4P6S - chains A and B; structure by X-ray diffraction, 2.20 A resolution.

# Chain A (and B)
Name: Tyrosinase
From: Bacillus megaterium
Notes: EC 1.14.18.1; chain B of this document is another copy of the same molecule, construct and numbering; everything in this record applies to it too
UniProtKB: B2ZB02 (B2ZB02_BACME); numbering as in UniProt (aligned over 4-290)
Sequence (287 residues; row label = number of the first residue in the row):
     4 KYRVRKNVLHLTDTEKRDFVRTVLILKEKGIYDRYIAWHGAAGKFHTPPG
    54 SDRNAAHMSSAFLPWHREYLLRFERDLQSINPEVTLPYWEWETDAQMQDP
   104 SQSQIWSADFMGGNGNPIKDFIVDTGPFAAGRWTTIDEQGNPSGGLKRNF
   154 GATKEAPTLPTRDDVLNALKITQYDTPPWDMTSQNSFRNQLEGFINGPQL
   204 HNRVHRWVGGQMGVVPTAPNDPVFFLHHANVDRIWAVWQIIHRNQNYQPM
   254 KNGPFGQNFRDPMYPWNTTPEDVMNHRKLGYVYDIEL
Not modelled in the structure: 4 (chain B: fully traced)
Bound ions: Zn2+ site 1: His42, His60; Zn2+ site 2 near Asp55 (its only coordinating residue here); Zn2+ site 3: His204, His208, His231
Ligand contacts:
  - 3,4-dihydroxyphenylalanine (DAH), molecule 1: Asn10, Leu12, His13, Glu93, Thr96
  - 3,4-dihydroxyphenylalanine (DAH), molecule 2: His42, His60, Phe197, Pro201, His204, Asn205, His208, Arg209, Met215, Gly216, Val217, Val218, Ala221, Phe227
What the authors report for this chain:
  - binding site for 3,4-dihydroxyphenylalanine: His208
  - catalytic residues: Glu195, Asn205
  - mutagenesis - R209H: decreased catalytic activity (diphenolase activity) (citing earlier work)
  - mutagenesis - R209H: increased catalytic activity (monophenolase activity) (citing earlier work)
  - mutagenesis - E195L, E195R: abolished expression

# Interface between chain A and chain B
Pairs across the interface (50; chain A residue first):
  Lys32(A) - Phe258(B)
  Gly33(A) - Phe258(B)
  Ile34(A) - Phe258(B)  hydrophobic
  Asp36(A) - Phe48(B)
  Asp36(A) - Pro52(B)
  Arg37(A) - Phe48(B)
  Arg37(A) - Pro265(B)
  Arg37(A) - Tyr267(B)
  Arg37(A) - Trp269(B)  hydrogen bond (side chain-backbone)
  Arg37(A) - Asn270(B)  hydrogen bond
  Ala40(A) - Phe48(B)  hydrophobic
  Ala40(A) - Tyr267(B)  hydrogen bond (backbone-side chain)
  Trp41(A) - Tyr267(B)  hydrogen bond (backbone-side chain)
  Trp41(A) - Pro268(B)  hydrogen bond (side chain-backbone)
  Ala44(A) - Tyr267(B)
  Lys47(A) - Lys47(B)
  Lys47(A) - Glu141(B)  hydrogen bond (side chain-backbone)
  Lys47(A) - Gln142(B)
  Lys47(A) - Gly143(B)
  Phe48(A) - Asp36(B)
  Phe48(A) - Arg37(B)
  Phe48(A) - Ala40(B)  hydrophobic
  His49(A) - Gly143(B)
  His49(A) - Asn144(B)
  Pro52(A) - Asp36(B)
  Pro52(A) - Ile139(B)  hydrophobic
  Gly53(A) - Asn144(B)
  Gly53(A) - Pro145(B)
  Arg75(A) - Asn270(B)
  Ile139(A) - Pro52(B)  hydrophobic
  Gln142(A) - Lys47(B)
  Gly143(A) - Lys47(B)
  Gly143(A) - His49(B)
  Gly143(A) - Pro52(B)
  Asn144(A) - His49(B)
  Asn144(A) - Gly53(B)
  Pro145(A) - Pro52(B)
  Pro145(A) - Gly53(B)
  Phe258(A) - Lys32(B)
  Phe258(A) - Gly33(B)
  Phe258(A) - Ile34(B)  hydrophobic
  Pro265(A) - Arg37(B)
  Tyr267(A) - Arg37(B)
  Tyr267(A) - Ala40(B)  hydrogen bond (side chain-backbone)
  Tyr267(A) - Trp41(B)  hydrogen bond (side chain-backbone)
  Tyr267(A) - Ala44(B)
  Pro268(A) - Trp41(B)  hydrogen bond (backbone-side chain)
  Trp269(A) - Arg37(B)  hydrogen bond (backbone-side chain)
  Asn270(A) - Arg37(B)  hydrogen bond
  Asn270(A) - Arg75(B)
Also at the interface, not in a pair above, chain A (26 interface residues in all): Met266
Also at the interface, not in a pair above, chain B (27 interface residues in all): Met266

# Overview
Chain A and chain B form an interface of 26 and 27 residues respectively, with 11 hydrogen bonds. Polar pairs
include Arg37(A)-Trp269(B), Arg37(A)-Asn270(B) and Ala40(A)-Tyr267(B). Chain A binds
3,4-dihydroxyphenylalanine. The Zn2+ site 1 is built by His42(A) and His60(A). The paper reports catalytic
residues Glu195(A) and Asn205(A); E195L and E195R of chain A abolish expression.
Chain A and chain B are both Tyrosinase (Bacillus megaterium); the structure, Crystal Structure of tyrosinase
from Bacillus megaterium with L-DOPA in the active site, was determined by X-ray diffraction, deposited
together with 4P6R and 4P6T.
